Entry 1RHI (X-ray diffraction, 3.00 A resolution); this record covers chains 1 and 4 of the 4 polymer chains in the assembly.

Chain 1:
Name: Human rhinovirus 3 coat protein
From: Human rhinovirus 3
UniProt: Q82081 (POLG_HRV3); residues 1-288 here correspond to UniProt positions 567-854 (UniProt number = residue number + 566)
Chain sequence (288 residues; row label = number of the first residue in the row):
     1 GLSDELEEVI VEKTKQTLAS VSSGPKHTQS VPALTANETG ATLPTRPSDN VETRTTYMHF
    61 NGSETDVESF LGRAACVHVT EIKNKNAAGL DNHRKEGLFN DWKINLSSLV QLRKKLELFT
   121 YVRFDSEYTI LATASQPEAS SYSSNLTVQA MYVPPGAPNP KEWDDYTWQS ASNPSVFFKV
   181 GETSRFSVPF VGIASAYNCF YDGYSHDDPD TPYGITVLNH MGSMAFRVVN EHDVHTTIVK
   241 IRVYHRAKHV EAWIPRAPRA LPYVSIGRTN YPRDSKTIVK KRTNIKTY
Disordered / not traced: 1-15

Chain 4:
Name: Human rhinovirus 3 coat protein
From: Human rhinovirus 3
UniProt: Q82081 (POLG_HRV3); aligned to UniProt positions 1-68 over residues 1-68
Chain sequence (68 residues; numbered 1 to 68; the number before each row is that of its first residue):
     1 GAQVSTQKSG SHENQNILTN GSNQTYTVIN YYKDAASSSS AGQSFSMDPS KFTEPVKDLM
    61 LKGAPALN
Disordered / not traced: 1-25
Differences from the reference sequence: conflict Tyr26 (Phe27 in Q82081)

Interface between chain 1 and chain 4:
Residue-residue contacts (35):
  Ser30(1) with Gly63(4), hydrogen bond (side chain-backbone)
  Val31(1) with Gly63(4), hydrogen bond (backbone-backbone)
  Pro32(1) with Lys62(4); Gly63(4)
  Thr35(1) with Ala66(4)
  Ala36(1) with Ala66(4), hydrophobic
  Thr39(1) with Met60(4)
  Ala41(1) with Thr53(4); Val56(4), hydrophobic; Met60(4), hydrophobic
  Thr42(1) with Thr53(4), hydrogen bond (backbone-backbone)
  Leu43(1) with Met60(4), hydrophobic
  Pro44(1) with Glu54(4); Lys62(4), hydrogen bond (backbone-side chain)
  Asp49(1) with Lys62(4), salt bridge
  Asn61(1) with Gln43(4)
  Gly62(1) with Gln43(4)
  Ser63(1) with Gln43(4)
  Asp66(1) with Gln43(4); Ser44(4), hydrogen bond (side chain-backbone)
  Glu68(1) with Ser40(4), hydrogen bond; Ala41(4), hydrogen bond (side chain-backbone)
  Asp125(1) with Ala36(4)
  Ser187(1) with Ala36(4); Ser37(4)
  Pro189(1) with Ala36(4), hydrophobic
  Arg246(1) with Ser40(4), hydrogen bond
  Lys248(1) with Ala36(4), hydrogen bond (side chain-backbone); Ser37(4), hydrogen bond (side chain-backbone); Ser38(4), hydrogen bond (side chain-backbone)
  His249(1) with Ala35(4); Ala36(4); Ser38(4), hydrogen bond; Ser39(4), hydrogen bond (side chain-backbone)
  Pro255(1) with Phe52(4)
Also at the interface, not in a pair above, chain 1 (27 interface residues in all): Gln29, Thr45, Arg46, Val188
Also at the interface, not in a pair above, chain 4 (20 interface residues in all): Gly42, Phe45, Leu67

Summary:
27 residues of chain 1 face 20 of chain 4 across their interface, with 13 hydrogen bonds and 1 salt bridge.
Polar pairs include Asp49(1)-Lys62(4), Ser30(1)-Gly63(4) and Pro44(1)-Lys62(4).
Here chain 1 is Human rhinovirus 3 coat protein and chain 4 is Human rhinovirus 3 coat protein, both from
Human rhinovirus 3. Entry 1RHI (Human rhinovirus 3 coat protein) was determined by X-ray diffraction.
